6PW2 - chains D and F of the 6 polymer chains in the assembly; structure by X-ray diffraction, 3.01 A resolution.

[Chain D]
Molecule: Epstein-Barr nuclear antigen 1
Source organism: Epstein-Barr virus (strain B95-8)
UniProtKB: P03211 (EBNA1_EBVB9); numbering as in UniProt (aligned over 461-607)
Amino-acid sequence (147 residues; numbered 461 to 607; the number before each row is that of its first residue):
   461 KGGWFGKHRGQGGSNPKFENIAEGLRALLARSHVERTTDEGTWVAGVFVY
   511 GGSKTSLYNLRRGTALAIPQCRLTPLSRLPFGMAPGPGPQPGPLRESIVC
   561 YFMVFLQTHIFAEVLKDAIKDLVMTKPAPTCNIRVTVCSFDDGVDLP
UniProt features mapped onto this chain:
  - active site: Tyr518 (For site-specific DNA endonuclease activity)
  - binding site (DNA): Lys461, Tyr518
  - site: Arg491 (Interaction dimer-dimer), Tyr518 (Interaction dimer-dimer. Required for episome maintenance and generation of immortalized B cells in the host)
  - mutagenesis: Arg491 (R491A: Impaired cooperative DNA binding; R491E: Loss of DNA replication and cooperative DNA binding), Tyr518 (Y518A: 10 fold decrease in DNA-binding; Y518A: Complete loss of endocucleoase nicks in the DNA; Y518E: Complete loss of DNA-binding; Y518F: No effect on DNA-binding ...), Asp581 (D581A: Loss of DNA replication and cooperative DNA binding; D581E: Forms single dimer binding to DNA), Thr585 (T585P: Decreased EBNA1-DNA binding, formation of functional chromatin, and origin recognition complex recruitment at oriP)
Reported in the primary citation:
  - binding site for the 62-nt DNA strand: Asn480, Arg538
  - mutagenesis - D581E: decreased binding to DS34
  - mutagenesis - D581E: unchanged expression
  - mutagenesis - R491E, D581E: unchanged binding to FR and DS regions of OriP

[Chain F]
Molecule: DNA (62-MER) complementary DNA strand
Sequence (62 nucleotides; row label = number of the first residue in the row; numbering starts at 0):
     0 CTAACCCTAATTCAATAGCATATGTTACCCAACGGGAAGCATATGCTATC
    50 GAATTAGGGTTA
Not modelled in the structure: 0-4, 58-61

[How chain D and chain F interact]
Pairs across the interface (24; chain D residue first):
  Lys461(D) - DT15(F)  base contact
  Lys461(D) - DA16(F)  sugar contact
  Lys461(D) - DG17(F)  sugar contact
  Gly462(D) - DA16(F)  base contact
  Gly462(D) - DG17(F)  sugar contact
  Gly463(D) - DG17(F)  hydrogen bond to the base
  Gly463(D) - DC18(F)  sugar contact
  Trp464(D) - DC18(F)  hydrogen bond to the sugar
  Trp464(D) - DA19(F)  sugar contact
  His468(D) - DA19(F)  phosphate contact
  His468(D) - DT20(F)  salt bridge to the phosphate
  Arg469(D) - DA21(F)  hydrogen bond to the sugar
  Lys477(D) - DC12(F)  sugar contact
  Lys477(D) - DA13(F)  salt bridge to the phosphate
  Asn480(D) - DC12(F)  phosphate contact
  Ser513(D) - DA14(F)  phosphate contact
  Thr515(D) - DA14(F)  phosphate contact
  Thr515(D) - DT15(F)  base contact
  Ser516(D) - DA13(F)  phosphate contact
  Asn519(D) - DA13(F)  hydrogen bond to the phosphate
  Lys586(D) - DC12(F)  phosphate contact
  Pro589(D) - DA13(F)  phosphate contact
  Pro589(D) - DA14(F)  phosphate contact
  Thr590(D) - DA13(F)  hydrogen bond to the phosphate
Interface residues without a listed pair, chain D (18 interface residues in all): Phe465, Leu554, Pro587
Interface residues without a listed pair, chain F (11 interface residues in all): DT24

[Summary]
Chain D and chain F form an interface of 18 and 11 residues respectively, with 5 hydrogen bonds and 2 salt
bridges. Among the polar pairs are Gly463(D)-DG17(F), Trp464(D)-DC18(F) and Arg469(D)-DA21(F). From the paper:
a binding site for the 62-nt DNA strand at Asn480(D) and Arg538(D); D581E of chain D reduces binding to DS34.
Here chain D is Epstein-Barr nuclear antigen 1 (Epstein-Barr virus (strain B95-8)) and chain F is DNA (62-MER)
complementary DNA strand. Entry 6PW2 (Structural Basis for Cooperative Binding of EBNA1 to the Epstein-Barr
Virus Dyad Symmetry Minimal Origin of ...) was determined by X-ray diffraction.
